Entry 8WHX (electron microscopy, 2.80 A resolution); this record covers chains a and w of the 50 polymer chains in the assembly.

Chain a:
Molecule: 16S rRNA
Source organism: Mycolicibacterium smegmatis MC2 155
Sequence (1528 nucleotides; row label = number of the first residue in the row):
     1 UUUUUGUUUGGAGAGUUUGAUCCUGGCUCAGGACGAACGCUGGCGGCGUG
    51 CUUAACACAUGCAAGUCGAACGGAAAGGCCCUUUCGGGGGUACUCGAGUG
   101 GCGAACGGGUGAGUAACACGUGGGUGAUCUGCCCUGCACUUUGGGAUAAG
   151 CCUGGGAAACUGGGUCUAAUACCGAAUACACCCUGCUGGUCGCAUGGCCU
   201 GGUAGGGGAAAGCUUUUGCGGUGUGGGAUGGGCCCGCGGCCUAUCAGCUU
   251 GUUGGUGGGGUGAUGGCCUACCAAGGCGACGACGGGUAGCCGGCCUGAGA
   301 GGGUGACCGGCCACACUGGGACUGAGAUACGGCCCAGACUCCUACGGGAG
   351 GCAGCAGUGGGGAAUAUUGCACAAUGGGCGCAAGCCUGAUGCAGCGACGC
   401 CGCGUGAGGGAUGACGGCCUUCGGGUUGUAAACCUCUUUCAGCACAGACG
   451 AAGCGCAAGUGACGGUAUGUGCAGAAGAAGGACCGGCCAACUACGUGCCA
   501 GCAGCCGCGGUAAUACGUAGGGUCCGAGCGUUGUCCGGAAUUACUGGGCG
   551 UAAAGAGCUCGUAGGUGGUUUGUCGCGUUGUUCGUGAAAACUCACAGCUU
   601 AACUGUGGGCGUGCGGGCGAUACGGGCAGACUAGAGUACUGCAGGGGAGA
   651 CUGGAAUUCCUGGUGUAGCGGUGGAAUGCGCAGAUAUCAGGAGGAACACC
   701 GGUGGCGAAGGCGGGUCUCUGGGCAGUAACUGACGCUGAGGAGCGAAAGC
   751 GUGGGGAGCGAACAGGAUUAGAUACCCUGGUAGUCCACGCCGUAAACGGU
   801 GGGUACUAGGUGUGGGUUUCCUUCCUUGGGAUCCGUGCCGUAGCUAACGC
   851 AUUAAGUACCCCGCCUGGGGAGUACGGCCGCAAGGCUAAAACUCAAAGGA
   901 AUUGACGGGGGCCCGCACAAGCGGCGGAGCAUGUGGAUUAAUUCGAUGCA
   951 ACGCGAAGAACCUUACCUGGGUUUGACAUGCACAGGACGCCGGCAGAGAU
  1001 GUCGGUUCCCUUGUGGCCUGUGUGCAGGUGGUGCAUGGCUGUCGUCAGCU
  1051 CGUGUCGUGAGAUGUUGGGUUAAGUCCCGCAACGAGCGCAACCCUUGUCU
  1101 CAUGUUGCCAGCACGUUAUGGUGGGGACUCGUGAGAGACUGCCGGGGUCA
  1151 ACUCGGAGGAAGGUGGGGAUGACGUCAAGUCAUCAUGCCCCUUAUGUCCA
  1201 GGGCUUCACACAUGCUACAAUGGCCGGUACAAAGGGCUGCGAUGCCGUGA
  1251 GGUGGAGCGAAUCCUUUCAAAGCCGGUCUCAGUUCGGAUCGGGGUCUGCA
  1301 ACUCGACCCCGUGAAGUCGGAGUCGCUAGUAAUCGCAGAUCAGCAACGCU
  1351 GCGGUGAAUACGUUCCCGGGCCUUGUACACACCGCCCGUCACGUCAUGAA
  1401 AGUCGGUAACACCCGAAGCCGGUGGCCUAACCCUUGUGGAGGGAGCCGUC
  1451 GAAGGUGGGAUCGGCGAUUGGGACGAAGUCGUAACAAGGUAGCCGUACCG
  1501 GAAGGUGCGGCUGGAUCACCUCCUUUCU
Unresolved in the structure: 1-8, 1524-1528

Chain w:
Name: Ribosome hibernation promotion factor RafH
Source organism: Mycolicibacterium smegmatis MC2 155
UniProt: A0QZ86 (A0QZ86_MYCS2); numbering as in UniProt (aligned over 1-258)
Amino-acid sequence (264 residues; row label = number of the first residue in the row):
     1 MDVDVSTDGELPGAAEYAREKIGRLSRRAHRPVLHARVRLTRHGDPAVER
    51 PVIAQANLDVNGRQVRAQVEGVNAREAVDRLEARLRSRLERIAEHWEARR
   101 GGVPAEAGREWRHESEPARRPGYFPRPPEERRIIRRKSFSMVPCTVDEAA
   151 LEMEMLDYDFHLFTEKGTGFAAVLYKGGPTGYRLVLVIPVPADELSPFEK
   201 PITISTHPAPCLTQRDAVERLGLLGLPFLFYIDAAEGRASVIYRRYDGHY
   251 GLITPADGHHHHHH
Unresolved in the structure: 127-264
Construct notes: expression tag (259-264)

Chain a / chain w interface:
Pairs across the interface (95; chain a residue first):
  G510(a) - Pro46(w)  base contact
  G510(a) - Ala47(w)  sugar contact
  G673(a) - Trp96(w)  stacking on the base
  U768(a) - Trp96(w)  sugar contact
  U768(a) - Glu97(w)  sugar contact
  U769(a) - His30(w)  phosphate contact
  U769(a) - His95(w)  phosphate contact
  A770(a) - Arg27(w)  hydrogen bond to the base
  A770(a) - Arg28(w)  base contact
  A770(a) - His30(w)  salt bridge to the phosphate
  A774(a) - Glu97(w)  base contact
  C775(a) - Glu97(w)  base contact
  C775(a) - Arg100(w)  hydrogen bond to the sugar
  C776(a) - Arg100(w)  sugar contact
  G908(a) - Arg91(w)  base contact
  G908(a) - Ala98(w)  hydrogen bond to the base
  G908(a) - Gly102(w)  sugar contact
  G908(a) - Arg112(w)  hydrogen bond to the phosphate
  G909(a) - Arg112(w)  salt bridge to the phosphate
  G910(a) - Trp111(w)  hydrogen bond to the phosphate
  G910(a) - Arg112(w)  phosphate contact
  G910(a) - His113(w)  hydrogen bond to the phosphate
  G911(a) - Trp111(w)  hydrogen bond to the phosphate
  G911(a) - His113(w)  phosphate contact
  G935(a) - Ser6(w)  phosphate contact
  G936(a) - Val5(w)  sugar contact
  G936(a) - Ser6(w)  phosphate contact
  G936(a) - Thr7(w)  phosphate contact
  U947(a) - Arg37(w)  hydrogen bond to the sugar
  U947(a) - Arg39(w)  sugar contact
  U947(a) - Gln55(w)  hydrogen bond to the sugar
  G948(a) - Gln55(w)  phosphate contact
  G948(a) - Asn57(w)  sugar contact
  G948(a) - Arg66(w)  hydrogen bond to the base
  A951(a) - Arg37(w)  base contact
  U1032(a) - Asp45(w)  sugar contact
  C1034(a) - Asp45(w)  hydrogen bond to the sugar
  C1034(a) - Val48(w)  base contact
  C1034(a) - Glu49(w)  base contact
  A1035(a) - Asp45(w)  phosphate contact
  A1321(a) - Leu34(w)  base contact
  A1321(a) - Asn61(w)  hydrogen bond to the sugar
  G1322(a) - Leu34(w)  sugar contact
  G1322(a) - Asn61(w)  phosphate contact
  G1322(a) - Gly62(w)  phosphate contact
  U1364(a) - His113(w)  phosphate contact
  U1364(a) - Glu114(w)  hydrogen bond to the sugar
  C1365(a) - Glu114(w)  sugar contact
  C1382(a) - Arg91(w)  base contact
  C1383(a) - Arg66(w)  base contact
  C1383(a) - Ala67(w)  base contact
  C1383(a) - Gln68(w)  base contact
  C1383(a) - Arg84(w)  hydrogen bond to the phosphate
  C1383(a) - Ser87(w)  sugar contact
  C1383(a) - Arg88(w)  salt bridge to the phosphate
  C1383(a) - Arg91(w)  salt bridge to the phosphate
  G1384(a) - Arg84(w)  salt bridge to the phosphate
  G1384(a) - Ser87(w)  phosphate contact
  G1384(a) - Arg91(w)  hydrogen bond to the base
  A1476(a) - Glu76(w)  hydrogen bond to the sugar
  A1476(a) - Arg80(w)  hydrogen bond to the sugar
  A1477(a) - Arg75(w)  hydrogen bond to the base
  A1477(a) - Glu76(w)  sugar contact
  A1477(a) - Asp79(w)  hydrogen bond to the sugar
  G1478(a) - Lys21(w)  hydrogen bond to the phosphate
  G1478(a) - Asp79(w)  sugar contact
  U1479(a) - Lys21(w)  salt bridge to the phosphate
  U1479(a) - Arg24(w)  salt bridge to the phosphate
  U1479(a) - Glu82(w)  phosphate contact
  C1480(a) - Arg24(w)  salt bridge to the phosphate
  G1481(a) - Arg27(w)  salt bridge to the phosphate
  G1481(a) - Arg28(w)  salt bridge to the phosphate
  U1482(a) - Arg86(w)  hydrogen bond to the base
  U1482(a) - Glu90(w)  phosphate contact
  A1487(a) - Glu110(w)  base contact
  A1487(a) - Trp111(w)  hydrogen bond to the base
  A1487(a) - Arg112(w)  hydrogen bond to the base
  G1488(a) - Arg91(w)  base contact
  G1489(a) - Arg91(w)  base contact
  G1489(a) - Gly101(w)  hydrogen bond to the sugar
  G1489(a) - Gly102(w)  sugar contact
  U1490(a) - Arg100(w)  salt bridge to the phosphate
  A1515(a) - Glu110(w)  base contact
  U1516(a) - Glu110(w)  base contact
  U1516(a) - Trp111(w)  hydrogen bond to the sugar
  C1517(a) - Trp111(w)  sugar contact
  A1518(a) - Trp111(w)  stacking on the base
  A1518(a) - Ala118(w)  base contact
  C1519(a) - Arg120(w)  hydrogen bond to the base
  C1520(a) - Arg120(w)  hydrogen bond to the sugar
  U1521(a) - Pro121(w)  base contact
  U1521(a) - Tyr123(w)  base contact
  U1521(a) - Phe124(w)  base contact
  U1521(a) - Pro125(w)  base contact
  C1522(a) - Phe124(w)  sugar contact
Interface residues without a listed pair, chain a (51 interface residues in all): G1033, A1210, C1211, U1323, C1367
Interface residues without a listed pair, chain w (59 interface residues in all): His35, His43, Gly44, Arg63, Asn73, Pro117, Gly122
The authors on this interface:
  - pairs named by the authors: His30(w)-A770(a), Arg75(w)-A1477(a), Trp96(w)-G673(a) (pi stacking), Trp111(w)-A1518(a) (pi stacking), Ala118(w)-A1518(a) (backbone contact), Arg120(w)-C1519(a), Arg120(w)-C1520(a), Pro121(w)-U1521(a) (backbone contact), Phe124(w)-C1522(a) (pi stacking)
  - interface residues, chain w: Lys21(w), Arg24(w), Arg28(w), Arg37(w), Arg39(w), Gln55(w), Arg66(w), Arg84(w), Arg88(w), Arg91(w), Trp111(w)

Summary:
51 residues of chain a face 59 of chain w across their interface; the contacts include 27 hydrogen bonds, 11
salt bridges and 2 aromatic stacking contacts. Polar pairs include A770(a)-Arg27(w), G908(a)-Ala98(w) and
G948(a)-Arg66(w). The paper describes contacts between His30(w) and A770(a), Arg75(w) and A1477(a) and
Arg120(w) and C1519(a) among others; pi stacking between Trp96(w) and G673(a), Trp111(w) and A1518(a) and
Phe124(w) and C1522(a); backbone contacts between Ala118(w) and A1518(a) and Pro121(w) and U1521(a). From the
paper: interface residues Lys21(w), Arg24(w) and Arg28(w) among others.
Chain a is 16S rRNA and chain w is Ribosome hibernation promotion factor RafH, both from Mycolicibacterium
smegmatis MC2 155; the structure, Cryo- EM structure of Mycobacterium smegmatis 70S ribosome and RafH, was
determined by electron microscopy (same publication as 8WHY, 8WI7, 8WI8, 8WI9, 8WIB, 8WIC, 8WID and 8WIF).
